PDB entry 9MIF | X-ray diffraction, 1.93 A resolution | chains H and C of the 3 polymer chains in the assembly

Chain H:
Molecule: 9C09 Fab heavy chain
Source organism: Homo sapiens
Notes: antibody fragment or engineered binder
Amino-acid sequence (227 residues; numbered 1 to 217 plus 10 insertion-coded residues; the number before each row is that of its first residue; a row labelled like 82A-82C holds insertion residues (82A, then the next letters in order)):
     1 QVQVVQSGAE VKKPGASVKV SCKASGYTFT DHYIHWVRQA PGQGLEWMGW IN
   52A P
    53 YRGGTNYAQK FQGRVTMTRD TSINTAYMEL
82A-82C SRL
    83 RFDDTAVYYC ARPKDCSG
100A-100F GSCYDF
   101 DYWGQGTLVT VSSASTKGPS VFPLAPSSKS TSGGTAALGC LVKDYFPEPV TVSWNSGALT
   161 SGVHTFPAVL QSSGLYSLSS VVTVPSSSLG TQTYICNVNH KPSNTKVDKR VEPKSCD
Disordered / not traced: 215-217
Cystine bridges: Cys22-Cys92, Cys98-Cys100C, Cys140-Cys196

Chain C:
Molecule: eOD-GT8 engineered mutant of gp120
Source organism: Human immunodeficiency virus 1
Amino-acid sequence (183 residues; each row starts with the number of its first residue):
     1 DTITLPCRPA PPPHCSSNIT GLILTRQGGY SNANTVIFRP SGGDWRDIAR CQIAGTVVST
    61 QLFLNGSLAE EEVVIRSEDW RDNAKSICVQ LATSVEIACT GAGHCAISRA KWANTLKQIA
   121 SKLREQYGAK TIIFKPSSGG DPEFVNHSFN CGGEFFYCAS TQLFASTWFA STGTGTKHHH
   181 HHH
Disordered / not traced: 170-183
Cystine bridges: Cys7-Cys158, Cys15-Cys151, Cys51-Cys88, Cys99-Cys105
Covalently attached groups: N-acetylglucosamine (NAG) linked to Asn18, Asn65

How chain H and chain C interact:
Pairs across the interface - 52 pairs, chain H then chain C:
  Thr30(H) with Arg46(C)
  Asp31(H) with Arg46(C), salt bridge
  Tyr33(H) with Gly43(C); Ala84(C), hydrophobic
  Trp47(H) with Gly28(C); Gly29(C); Asn83(C)
  Trp50(H) with Thr25(C); Gly42(C); Asn83(C), hydrogen bond; Ala84(C)
  Asn52(H) with Gly42(C); Gly43(C); Asp44(C), hydrogen bond
  Tyr53(H) with Asp44(C); Arg46(C)
  Arg54(H) with Asp44(C); Trp45(C); Gly140(C); Asp141(C), hydrogen bond (backbone-backbone); Phe144(C)
  Gly55(H) with Gly140(C)
  Gly56(H) with Gly42(C); Gly139(C); Gly140(C)
  Thr57(H) with Ser138(C), hydrogen bond
  Asn58(H) with Thr25(C); Arg26(C), hydrogen bond (side chain-backbone); Gln27(C); Gly28(C), hydrogen bond (side chain-backbone); Asn83(C), hydrogen bond (side chain-backbone)
  Tyr59(H) with Gln27(C), hydrogen bond (backbone-side chain); Gly28(C); Ser138(C)
  Ala60(H) with Gly28(C)
  Gln61(H) with Gln27(C); Gly28(C), hydrogen bond (backbone-backbone); Gly29(C), hydrogen bond (side chain-backbone); Tyr30(C); Ser31(C); Ile37(C)
  Gln64(H) with Gln27(C), hydrogen bond; Arg39(C)
  Arg71(H) with Asp141(C), salt bridge
  Cys98(H) with Lys85(C), hydrogen bond (backbone-side chain)
  Ser99(H) with Arg50(C)
  Gly100(H) with Glu78(C)
  Gly100A(H) with Lys85(C), hydrogen bond (backbone-side chain)
  Ser100B(H) with Asp82(C)
  Cys100C(H) with Ala84(C), hydrophobic
  Tyr100D(H) with Asp82(C); Asn83(C), hydrogen bond
Interface residues without a listed pair, chain C (27 interface residues in all): Thr35, Asp47

In short:
24 residues of chain H face 27 of chain C across their interface, with 14 hydrogen bonds and 2 salt bridges.
Among the polar pairs are Asp31(H)-Arg46(C), Arg71(H)-Asp141(C) and Trp50(H)-Asn83(C). Covalently linked
N-acetylglucosamine: at Asn18(C) and Asn65(C).
Here chain H is 9C09 Fab heavy chain (Homo sapiens) and chain C is eOD-GT8 engineered mutant of gp120 (Human
immunodeficiency virus 1). Entry 9MIF (Crystal structure of the VRC01-class antibody 9C09, derived from GT1.1
vaccination, in complex with eOD-GT8) was determined by X-ray diffraction (same publication as 9MIA, 9MIB,
9MIC, 9MID, 9MIH, 9MII and 4 further entries).
